PDB entry 7T2P | electron microscopy, 3.47 A resolution | chains A and H of the 4 polymer chains in the assembly

== Chain A ==
Molecule: Envelope glycoprotein gp120
From: Simian immunodeficiency virus
Reference sequence: A0A5C0E975 (A0A5C0E975_SIV); residues 1-525 here = UniProt positions 1-525
Sequence (527 residues; each row starts with the number of its first residue):
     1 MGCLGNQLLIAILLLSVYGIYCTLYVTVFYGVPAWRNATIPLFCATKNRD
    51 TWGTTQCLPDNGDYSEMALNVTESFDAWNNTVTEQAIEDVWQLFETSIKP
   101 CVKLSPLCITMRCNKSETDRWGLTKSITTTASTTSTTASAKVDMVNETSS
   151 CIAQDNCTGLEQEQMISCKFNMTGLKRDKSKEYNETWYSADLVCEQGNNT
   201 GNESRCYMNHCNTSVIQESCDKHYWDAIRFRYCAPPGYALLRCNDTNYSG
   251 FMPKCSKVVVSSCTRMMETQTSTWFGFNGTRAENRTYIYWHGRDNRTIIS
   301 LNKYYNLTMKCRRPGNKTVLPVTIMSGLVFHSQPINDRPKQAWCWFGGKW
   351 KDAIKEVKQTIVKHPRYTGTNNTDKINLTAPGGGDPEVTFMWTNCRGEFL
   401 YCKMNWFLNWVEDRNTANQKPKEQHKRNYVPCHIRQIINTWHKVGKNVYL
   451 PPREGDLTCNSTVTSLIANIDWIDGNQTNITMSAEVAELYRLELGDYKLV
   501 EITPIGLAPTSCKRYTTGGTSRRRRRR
Disordered / not traced: 1-22, 516-527
Cystine bridges: Cys101-Cys220, Cys113-Cys168, Cys194-Cys206, Cys233-Cys263, Cys243-Cys255, Cys311-Cys344, Cys395-Cys459, Cys402-Cys432
Covalent attachments: N-acetylglucosamine (NAG) linked to Asn37, Asn70, Asn79, Asn114, Asn171, Asn184, Asn198, Asn202, Asn244, Asn284, Asn295, Asn306, Asn316, Asn371, Asn377, Asn460, Asn476, Asn479; glycan linked to Asn146, Asn156, Asn212, Asn278
Differences from the reference sequence: engineered mutation Ser180 (Lys in A0A5C0E975); conflict Ser511 (Asp in A0A5C0E975), Cys512 (Val in A0A5C0E975), Arg523 (Asn in A0A5C0E975); expression tag (526-527)
Reported in the primary citation:
  - mutagenesis - K180S: increased binding to PGT145 (citing earlier work)
  - post-translational modification sites: Asn37, Asn146, Asn156, Asn278, Asn284, Asn295, Asn371

== Chain H ==
Molecule: K11 Fab heavy chain
From: Macaca mulatta
Notes: antibody fragment or engineered binder
Sequence (485 residues; row label = number of the first residue in the row; a row labelled like 35A-35B holds insertion residues (35A, then the next letters in order); numbers below 1 keep their minus sign (Asp-17 is residue -17)):
   -17 DWTWRILFLVAAATGAHSQVQLQESGPGVVRPSQTLSLTCAVSGDTVSSC
    33 CFF
35A-35B WT
    36 WIRQPPGKGLEWIGNIS
   52A Y
    53 DNDNTNYNPSLKTRISISKDMSKNQFSLKL
82A-82C NSL
    83 TATDTAIYYCARESPSRG
100A-100O NFCYAYLYGNCPLHF
   101 DLWGQGVLVTVSSASTKGPSVFPLAPSSRSTSESTAALGCLVKDYFPEPV
   151 TVSWNSGSLTSGVHTFPAVLQSSGLYSLSSVVTVPSSSLGTQTYVCNVNH
   201 KPSNTKVDKRVEIKTCGGGSKPPTCPPCTSPELLGGPSVFLFPPKPKDTL
   251 MISRTPEVTCVVVDVSQEDPDVKFNWYVNGAEVHHAQTKPRETQYNSTYR
   301 VVSVLTVTHQDWLNGKEYTCKVSNKALPAPIQKTISKDKGQPREPQVYTL
   351 PPSREELTKNQVSLTCLVKGFYPSDIVVEWESSGQPENTYKTTPPVLDSD
   401 GSYFLYSKLTVDKSRWQQGNVFSCSVMHEALHNHYTQKSLSLSPGK
Disordered / not traced: -17 to 2, 114-446
Cystine bridges: Cys100C-Cys100K

== Interface between chain A and chain H ==
Contacting residue pairs (29; chain A residue first):
  Asp245(A) with Leu100G(H)
  Asn247(A) with Ala100E(H); Leu100G(H)
  Ser249(A) with Tyr100D(H), hydrogen bond (side chain-backbone)
  Phe251(A) with Tyr100D(H), hydrophobic
  Met252(A) with Ala100E(H), hydrophobic; Leu100G(H), hydrophobic; Asn100J(H)
  Pro253(A) with Tyr100D(H); Asn100J(H)
  Lys254(A) with Asn100J(H), hydrogen bond (backbone-side chain)
  Val362(A) with Arg99(H), hydrogen bond (backbone-side chain)
  Lys363(A) with Cys32(H); Arg99(H); Tyr100F(H), hydrogen bond (backbone-side chain)
  His364(A) with Arg99(H), hydrogen bond (backbone-side chain); Tyr100F(H)
  Pro365(A) with Arg99(H); Gly100(H), hydrogen bond (backbone-backbone); Cys100C(H); Tyr100D(H); Tyr100F(H)
  Arg366(A) with Gly100(H); Asn100A(H), hydrogen bond (side chain-backbone); Cys100C(H); Tyr100D(H)
  Tyr367(A) with Arg99(H), hydrogen bond (backbone-side chain)
  Thr368(A) with Arg99(H); Gly100(H)
Interface residues without a listed pair, chain H (11 interface residues in all): Gly100I

== In short ==
Chain A and chain H form an interface of 14 and 11 residues respectively; the contacts include 8 hydrogen
bonds. Among the polar pairs are Ser249(A)-Tyr100D(H), Lys254(A)-Asn100J(H) and Val362(A)-Arg99(H). From the
paper: K180S of chain A increases binding to PGT145; modification sites Asn37(A), Asn146(A) and Asn156(A)
among others.
Here chain A is Envelope glycoprotein gp120 (Simian immunodeficiency virus) and chain H is K11 Fab heavy chain
(Macaca mulatta). Entry 7T2P (The Envelope Glycoprotein SIVmac239.K180S SOSIP trimer in complex with 3 copies
of the neutralizing antibody K11) was determined by electron microscopy (same publication as 7T4G).
